8ZJR - chains B and J of the 11 polymer chains in the assembly; structure by electron microscopy, 3.30 A resolution.

[Chain B]
Name: Histone H4
From: Homo sapiens
UniProt: P62805 (H4_HUMAN); residue numbers follow UniProt; this construct covers 1-103
Sequence (107 residues; each row starts with the number of its first residue; numbers below 1 keep their minus sign (Met-3 is residue -3)):
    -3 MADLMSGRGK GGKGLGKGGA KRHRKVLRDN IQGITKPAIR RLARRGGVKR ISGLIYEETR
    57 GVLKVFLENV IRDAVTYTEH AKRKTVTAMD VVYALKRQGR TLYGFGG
Disordered / not traced: -3 to 21
Sequence notes: initiating methionine (-3); expression tag (-2 to 0)
Curated features (UniProtKB/Swiss-Prot):
  - DNA-binding region: Lys17 to Lys21
  - modified residue: Ser2 (N-acetylserine), Arg4 (Asymmetric dimethylarginine), Lys6 (N6-(2-hydroxyisobutyryl)lysine), Lys9 (N6-(2-hydroxyisobutyryl)lysine), Lys13 (N6-(2-hydroxyisobutyryl)lysine), Lys17 (N6-(2-hydroxyisobutyryl)lysine), Lys21 (N6,N6,N6-trimethyllysine), Lys32 (N6-(2-hydroxyisobutyryl)lysine), Lys45 (N6-(2-hydroxyisobutyryl)lysine), Ser48 (Phosphoserine), Tyr52 (Phosphotyrosine), Lys60 (N6-(2-hydroxyisobutyryl)lysine), Lys78 (N6-(2-hydroxyisobutyryl)lysine), Lys80 (N6-(2-hydroxyisobutyryl)lysine), Thr81 (Phosphothreonine), Tyr89 (Phosphotyrosine), Lys92 (N6-(2-hydroxyisobutyryl)lysine)
  - cross-link (Glycyl lysine isopeptide (Lys-Gly)): Lys13 (interchain with G-Cter in SUMO2), Lys21 (interchain with G-Cter in SUMO2), Lys32 (interchain with G-Cter in SUMO2), Lys60 (interchain with G-Cter in SUMO2), Lys80 (interchain with G-Cter in SUMO2), Lys92 (interchain with G-Cter in SUMO2)
  - natural variant: Lys32 (K32T: In TEBIVANED3), Pro33 (P33A: In TEBIVANED1; P33L: In TEBIVANED1; P33R: In TEBIVANED3), Arg36 (R36W: In TEBIVANED3), Leu38 (L38P: In TEBIVANED3), Arg41 (R41C: In TEBIVANED2 and TEBIVANED3; uncertain significance; R41H: Found in a patient with a neurodevelopmental disorder; uncertain significance; R41L: In TEBIVANED4), Arg46 (R46C: In TEBIVANED3), Glu64 (E64Q: In a breast cancer sample), His76 (H76R: In TEBIVANED4), Lys92 (K92E: In TEBIVANED2; K92Q: In TEBIVANED1; K92R: In TEBIVANED1), Gly95 (G95R: Found in a patient with a neurodevelopmental disorder; uncertain significance), Tyr99 (Y99H: In TEBIVANED3)
  - mutagenesis: Lys13 (K13A: Impaired methylation by N6AMT1), Lys32 (K32R: Abolished ufmylation)

[Chain J]
Molecule: 147-nt DNA strand
From: synthetic construct
Sequence (147 nucleotides; row label = number of the first residue in the row):
     1 ATCCTCTTCC GATCTGCTTA CCCAAGCGGC ATGACCGTGA ACCACCTCAC CAACCCACGC
    61 GTTACTATGC CCAGTCGGCT CTATTCATCG AAGGGATCAT GCTTGCACCC TAACCAAGAT
   121 CGGAAGAGCG TCGTGTAACG TGTGGAT
Disordered / not traced: 1-10, 142-147

[Interface between chain B and chain J]
Residue-residue contacts (12):
  Arg36(B) - DA96(J)  salt bridge to the phosphate
  Arg46(B) - DG95(J)  hydrogen bond to the sugar
  Arg46(B) - DA96(J)  phosphate contact
  Ile47(B) - DG95(J)  sugar contact
  Ile47(B) - DA96(J)  hydrogen bond to the phosphate
  Ser48(B) - DG95(J)  hydrogen bond to the phosphate
  Gly49(B) - DG95(J)  hydrogen bond to the phosphate
  Arg79(B) - DA116(J)  phosphate contact
  Lys80(B) - DC115(J)  phosphate contact
  Lys80(B) - DA116(J)  hydrogen bond to the phosphate
  Thr81(B) - DC115(J)  phosphate contact
  Thr81(B) - DA116(J)  hydrogen bond to the phosphate
Other interface residues (no listed pair), chain B (12 interface residues in all): Arg40, Lys45, Tyr52, Lys78
Other interface residues (no listed pair), chain J (6 interface residues in all): DT97, DA117

[Summary]
Chain B and chain J form an interface of 12 and 6 residues respectively, with 6 hydrogen bonds and 1 salt
bridge. Polar pairs include Arg46(B)-DG95(J), Ile47(B)-DA96(J) and Ser48(B)-DG95(J). From UniProt: a
DNA-binding region and 2 mutagenesis sites on chain B.
Here chain B is Histone H4 (Homo sapiens) and chain J is a 147-nt DNA strand (synthetic construct). Entry 8ZJR
(Structure of nucleosome-bound RFX5 complex) was determined by electron microscopy together with 8ZJT from the
same study.
